Entry 8WYH (electron microscopy, 3.00 A resolution); this record covers chains B and X of the 6 polymer chains in the assembly.

== Chain B ==
Protein: Spike glycoprotein
From: Severe acute respiratory syndrome coronavirus 2
UniProt: P0DTC2 (SPIKE_SARS2); aligned to UniProt positions 17-1139 over residues 20-1147 (the alignment contains insertions or deletions, so no single offset holds)
Chain sequence (1123 residues; numbered 20 to 1147; 5 numbers in that range are skipped by the numbering (no residue carries them; nothing is unmodelled there); the number before each row is that of its first residue):
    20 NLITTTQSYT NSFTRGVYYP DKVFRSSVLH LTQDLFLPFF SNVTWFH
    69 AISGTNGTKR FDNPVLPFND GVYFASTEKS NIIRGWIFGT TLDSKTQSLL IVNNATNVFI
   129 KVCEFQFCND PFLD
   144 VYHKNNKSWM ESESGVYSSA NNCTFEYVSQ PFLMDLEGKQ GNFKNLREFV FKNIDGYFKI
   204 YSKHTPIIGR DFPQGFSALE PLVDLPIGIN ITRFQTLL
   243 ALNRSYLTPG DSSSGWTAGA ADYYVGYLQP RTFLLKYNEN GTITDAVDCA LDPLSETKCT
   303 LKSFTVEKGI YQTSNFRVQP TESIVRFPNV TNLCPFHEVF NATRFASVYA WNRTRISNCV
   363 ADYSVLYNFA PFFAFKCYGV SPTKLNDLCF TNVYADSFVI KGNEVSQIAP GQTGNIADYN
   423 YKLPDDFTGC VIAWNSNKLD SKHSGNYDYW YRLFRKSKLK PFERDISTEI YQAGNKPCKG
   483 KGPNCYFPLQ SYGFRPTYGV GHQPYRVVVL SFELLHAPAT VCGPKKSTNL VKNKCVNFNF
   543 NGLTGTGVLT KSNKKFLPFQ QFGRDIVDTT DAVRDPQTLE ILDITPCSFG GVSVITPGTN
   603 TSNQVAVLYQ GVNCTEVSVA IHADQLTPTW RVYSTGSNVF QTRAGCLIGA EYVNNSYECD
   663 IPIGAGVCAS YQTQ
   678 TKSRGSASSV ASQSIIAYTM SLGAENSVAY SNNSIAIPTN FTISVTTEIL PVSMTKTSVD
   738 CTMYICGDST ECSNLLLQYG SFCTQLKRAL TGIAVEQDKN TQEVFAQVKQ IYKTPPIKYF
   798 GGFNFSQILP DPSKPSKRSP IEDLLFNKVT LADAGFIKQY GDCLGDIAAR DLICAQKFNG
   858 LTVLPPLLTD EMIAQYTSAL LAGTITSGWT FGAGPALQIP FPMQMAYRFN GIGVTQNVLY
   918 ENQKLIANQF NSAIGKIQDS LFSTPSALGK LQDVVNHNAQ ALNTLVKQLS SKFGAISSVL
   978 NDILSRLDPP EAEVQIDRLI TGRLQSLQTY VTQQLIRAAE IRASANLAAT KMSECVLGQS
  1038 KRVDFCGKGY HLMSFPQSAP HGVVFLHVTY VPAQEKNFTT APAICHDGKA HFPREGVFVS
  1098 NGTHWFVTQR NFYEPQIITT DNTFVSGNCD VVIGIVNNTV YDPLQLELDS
Disordered / not traced: 69-79, 97-101, 144-162, 173-185, 243-263, 320, 626-629, 678-687, 837-846
Construct notes: conflict Ile-22 (Thr19 in P0DTC2), Thr-24 (Arg21 in P0DTC2), Ser-27 (Ala in P0DTC2), 58 further conflict positions vs the reference (P0DTC2) not listed
Disulfides: Cys-291/Cys-301, Cys-379/Cys-432, Cys-391/Cys-524, Cys-480/Cys-487, Cys-537/Cys-589, Cys-616/Cys-648, Cys-661/Cys-670, Cys-738/Cys-760, Cys-743/Cys-749, Cys-1032/Cys-1043, Cys-1082/Cys-1126
Swiss-Prot annotation at these positions:
  - glycosylation (N-linked (GlcNAc...) asparagine): Asn-20 (complex), Asn-717 (high mannose)
From the paper describing this entry:
  - post-translational modification sites: Asn-245, Asn-354
  - mutagenesis - L455S (29.0 +/- 3.5 nM): decreased binding to Angiotensin-converting enzyme 2 (chain X)

== Chain X ==
Protein: Angiotensin-converting enzyme 2
From: Homo sapiens
Notes: EC 3.4.17.23, 3.4.17.-
UniProt: Q9BYF1 (ACE2_HUMAN); residue numbers follow UniProt; this construct covers 19-615
Chain sequence (597 residues; row label = number of the first residue in the row):
    19 STIEEQAKTF LDKFNHEAED LFYQSSLASW NYNTNITEEN VQNMNNAGDK WSAFLKEQST
    79 LAQMYPLQEI QNLTVKLQLQ ALQQNGSSVL SEDKSKRLNT ILNTMSTIYS TGKVCNPDNP
   139 QECLLLEPGL NEIMANSLDY NERLWAWESW RSEVGKQLRP LYEEYVVLKN EMARANHYED
   199 YGDYWRGDYE VNGVDGYDYS RGQLIEDVEH TFEEIKPLYE HLHAYVRAKL MNAYPSYISP
   259 IGCLPAHLLG DMWGRFWTNL YSLTVPFGQK PNIDVTDAMV DQAWDAQRIF KEAEKFFVSV
   319 GLPNMTQGFW ENSMLTDPGN VQKAVCHPTA WDLGKGDFRI LMCTKVTMDD FLTAHHEMGH
   379 IQYDMAYAAQ PFLLRNGANE GFHEAVGEIM SLSAATPKHL KSIGLLSPDF QEDNETEINF
   439 LLKQALTIVG TLPFTYMLEK WRWMVFKGEI PKDQWMKKWW EMKREIVGVV EPVPHDETYC
   499 DPASLFHVSN DYSFIRYYTR TLYQFQFQEA LCQAAKHEGP LHKCDISNST EAGQKLFNML
   559 RLGKSEPWTL ALENVVGAKN MNVRPLLNYF EPLFTWLKDQ NKNSFVGWST DWSPYAD
Disulfides: Cys-133/Cys-141, Cys-344/Cys-361, Cys-530/Cys-542
Swiss-Prot annotation at these positions:
  - region (Interaction with SARS-CoV spike glycoprotein): Asp-30 to Tyr-41, Met-82 to Pro-84, Lys-353 to Arg-357
  - active site: Glu-375 (Proton acceptor), His-505 (Proton donor)
  - binding site (chloride): Arg-169, Trp-477, Lys-481
  - binding site (substrate): Arg-273, His-345, Pro-346, Tyr-515
  - binding site (Zn(2+)): His-374, His-378, Glu-402
  - glycosylation (N-linked (GlcNAc...) asparagine): Asn-53, Asn-90, Asn-103, Asn-322, Asn-432, Asn-546
  - mutagenesis: Ser-19 (S19P: Increases slightly the interaction with RBD domain of SARS-CoV-2 spike protein), Gln-24 to Lys-26 (Slightly inhibits interaction with SARS-CoV spike glycoprotein), Gln-24 (Q24T: Increases slightly the interaction with RBD domain of SARS-CoV-2 spike protein), Ala-25 (A25V: Increases slightly the interaction with RBD domain of SARS-CoV-2 spike protein), Thr-27 (T27Y: Increases slightly the interaction with RBD domain of SARS-CoV-2 spike protein. In sACE2.v2.2; increases interaction with RBD domain of SARS-CoV-2 spike protein ...), Leu-29 (L29F: Increases slightly the interaction with RBD domain of SARS-CoV-2 spike protein), Lys-31 (K31D: Abolishes interaction with SARS-CoV spike glycoprotein; K31Y: Increases slightly the interaction with RBD domain of SARS-CoV-2 spike protein), Asn-33 (N33D: Increases slightly the interaction with RBD domain of SARS-CoV-2 spike protein), His-34 (H34A: Increases slightly the interaction with RBD domain of SARS-CoV-2 spike protein), Glu-37 (E37A: No effect on interaction with SARS-CoV spike glycoprotein), Asp-38 (D38A: No effect on interaction with SARS-CoV spike glycoprotein), Leu-39 (L39R: Increases slightly the interaction with RBD domain of SARS-CoV-2 spike protein), 48 further mutagenesis entries in UniProt

== Chain B / chain X interface ==
Contacting residue pairs (27; chain B residue first):
  Tyr-449(B) / Gln-42(X)
  Tyr-453(B) / His-34(X)  hydrogen bond
  Leu-455(B) / Asp-30(X)
  Gly-482(B) / Gln-24(X)  hydrogen bond (backbone-side chain)
  Lys-483(B) / Gln-24(X)
  Lys-483(B) / Thr-27(X)
  Lys-483(B) / Tyr-83(X)  hydrogen bond (backbone-side chain)
  Gly-484(B) / Leu-79(X)
  Gly-484(B) / Tyr-83(X)  hydrogen bond (backbone-side chain)
  Pro-485(B) / Leu-79(X)
  Asn-486(B) / Phe-28(X)
  Asn-486(B) / Leu-79(X)
  Asn-486(B) / Tyr-83(X)  hydrogen bond
  Tyr-488(B) / Thr-27(X)
  Tyr-488(B) / Phe-28(X)  hydrogen bond (side chain-backbone)
  Tyr-488(B) / Lys-31(X)
  Gln-492(B) / Lys-31(X)  hydrogen bond
  Gln-492(B) / His-34(X)  hydrogen bond
  Arg-497(B) / Asp-38(X)  salt bridge
  Arg-497(B) / Tyr-41(X)
  Thr-499(B) / Tyr-41(X)  hydrogen bond
  Thr-499(B) / Asp-355(X)
  Tyr-500(B) / Asp-38(X)  hydrogen bond
  Tyr-500(B) / Tyr-41(X)
  Tyr-500(B) / Lys-353(X)
  Gly-501(B) / Lys-353(X)  hydrogen bond (backbone-backbone)
  His-504(B) / Lys-353(X)
Also at the interface, not in a pair above, chain B (19 interface residues in all): Gly-476, Lys-478, Ser-493, Gly-495
Also at the interface, not in a pair above, chain X (16 interface residues in all): Ala-25, Gly-354, Arg-357

== Summary ==
Chain B and chain X form an interface of 19 and 16 residues respectively, with 11 hydrogen bonds and 1 salt
bridge. Polar pairs include Arg-497(B)/Asp-38(X), Tyr-453(B)/His-34(X) and Gly-482(B)/Gln-24(X). The paper
reports that L455S of chain B reduces binding to Angiotensin-converting enzyme 2 (chain X); modification sites
Asn-245(B) and Asn-354(B).
Chain B is Spike glycoprotein (Severe acute respiratory syndrome coronavirus 2) and chain X is
Angiotensin-converting enzyme 2 (Homo sapiens); the structure, The global map of Omicron Subvariants Spike
with ACE2, was determined by electron microscopy (same publication as 8ZBQ).
